8PFG - chains J and B of the 9 polymer chains in the assembly; structure by electron microscopy, 3.10 A resolution.

Chain J:
Molecule: DNA-directed RNA polymerase subunit beta'
From: Escherichia coli
Notes: EC 2.7.7.6
UniProtKB: P0A8T7 (RPOC_ECOLI); numbering as in UniProt (aligned over 2-1407)
Chain sequence (1416 residues; row label = number of the first residue in the row):
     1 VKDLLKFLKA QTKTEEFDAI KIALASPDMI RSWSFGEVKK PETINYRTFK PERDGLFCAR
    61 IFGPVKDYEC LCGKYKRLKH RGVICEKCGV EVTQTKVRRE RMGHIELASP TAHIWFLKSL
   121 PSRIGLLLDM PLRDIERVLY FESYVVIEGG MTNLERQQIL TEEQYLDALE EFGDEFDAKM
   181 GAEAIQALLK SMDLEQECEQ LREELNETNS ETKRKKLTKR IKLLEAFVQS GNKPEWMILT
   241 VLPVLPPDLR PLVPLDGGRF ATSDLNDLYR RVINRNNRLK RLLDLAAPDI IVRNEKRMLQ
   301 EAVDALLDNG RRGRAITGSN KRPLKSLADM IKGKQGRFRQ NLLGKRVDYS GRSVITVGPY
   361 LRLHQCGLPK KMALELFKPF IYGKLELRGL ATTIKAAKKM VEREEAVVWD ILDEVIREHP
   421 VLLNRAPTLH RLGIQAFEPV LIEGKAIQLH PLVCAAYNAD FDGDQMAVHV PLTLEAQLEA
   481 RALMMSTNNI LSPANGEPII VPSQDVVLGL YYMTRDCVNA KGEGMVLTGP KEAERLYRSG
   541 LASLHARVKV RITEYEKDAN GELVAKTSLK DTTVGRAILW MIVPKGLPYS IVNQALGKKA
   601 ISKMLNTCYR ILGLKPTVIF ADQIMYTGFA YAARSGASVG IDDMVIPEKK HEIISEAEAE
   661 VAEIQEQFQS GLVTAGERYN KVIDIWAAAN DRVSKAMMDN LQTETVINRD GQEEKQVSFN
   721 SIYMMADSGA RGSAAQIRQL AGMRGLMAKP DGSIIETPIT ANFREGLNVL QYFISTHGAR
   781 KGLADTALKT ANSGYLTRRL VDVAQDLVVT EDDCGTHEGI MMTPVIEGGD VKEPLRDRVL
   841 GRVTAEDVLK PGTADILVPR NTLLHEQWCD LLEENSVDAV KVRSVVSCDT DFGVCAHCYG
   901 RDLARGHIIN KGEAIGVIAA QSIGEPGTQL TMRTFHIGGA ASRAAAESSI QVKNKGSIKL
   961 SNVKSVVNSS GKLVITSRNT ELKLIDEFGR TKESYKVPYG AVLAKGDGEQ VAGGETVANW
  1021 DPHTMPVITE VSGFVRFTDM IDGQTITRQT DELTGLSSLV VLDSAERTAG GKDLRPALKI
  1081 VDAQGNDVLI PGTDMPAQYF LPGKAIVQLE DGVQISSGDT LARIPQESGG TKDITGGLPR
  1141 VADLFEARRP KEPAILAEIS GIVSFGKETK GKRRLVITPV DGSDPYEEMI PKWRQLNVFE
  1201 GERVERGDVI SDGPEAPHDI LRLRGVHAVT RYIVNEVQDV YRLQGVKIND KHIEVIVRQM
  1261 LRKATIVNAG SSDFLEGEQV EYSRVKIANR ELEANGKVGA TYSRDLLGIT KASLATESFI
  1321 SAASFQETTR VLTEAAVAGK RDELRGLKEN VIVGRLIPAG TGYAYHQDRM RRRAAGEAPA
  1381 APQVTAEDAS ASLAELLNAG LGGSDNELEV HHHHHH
Unresolved in the structure: 1-15, 68-92, 936-946, 1127-1133, 1376-1416
Sequence notes: expression tag (1, 1408-1416)
Bound ions: Mg2+: Asp460, Asp462, Asp464 (shared with 2 residues of chain R); Zn2+: Cys814, Cys888, Cys895, Cys898
UniProt features mapped onto this chain:
  - binding site (Zn(2+)): Cys70, Cys72, Cys85, Cys88, Cys814, Cys888, Cys895, Cys898
  - binding site (Mg(2+)): Asp460, Asp462, Asp464
  - modified residue: Lys983 (N6-acetyllysine)
  - mutagenesis: Gln504 (Q504P: Resistant to antibiotics salinamide A and B), Asn690 (N690D: Resistant to antibiotics salinamide A and B), Met697 (M697V: Resistant to antibiotics salinamide A and B), Ala735 (A735T: Resistant to antibiotics salinamide A and B), Arg738 (R738C/H/P/S: Resistant to antibiotics salinamide A and B), Ala748 (A748E: Resistant to antibiotics salinamide A and B), Pro758 (P758S/T: Resistant to antibiotics salinamide A and B), Phe763 (F763C: Resistant to antibiotics salinamide A and B), Ser775 (S775A: Resistant to antibiotics salinamide A and B), Ala779 (A779T/V: Resistant to antibiotics salinamide A and B), Arg780 (R780C: Resistant to antibiotics salinamide A and B), Gly782 (G782A/C: Resistant to antibiotics salinamide A and B), 1 further mutagenesis entry in UniProt

Chain B:
Molecule: template DNA
Sequence (40 nucleotides; numbered 1 to 40; the number before each row is that of its first residue):
     1 GGAAGATCGA AAAAAGCACA CGCTGACCCG CGTGGTGGTG

Chain J / chain B interface:
Residue-residue contacts - 30 pairs, chain J then chain B:
  Ser210(J) - DG5(B)  phosphate contact
  Ser210(J) - DA6(B)  hydrogen bond to the phosphate
  Glu211(J) - DA6(B)  hydrogen bond to the phosphate
  Thr212(J) - DA6(B)  phosphate contact
  Lys213(J) - DG5(B)  salt bridge to the phosphate
  Leu255(J) - DC28(B)  base contact
  Phe260(J) - DC28(B)  sugar contact
  Ala261(J) - DC28(B)  base contact
  Thr262(J) - DC28(B)  hydrogen bond to the base
  Arg270(J) - DC29(B)  base contact
  Arg311(J) - DA14(B)  phosphate contact
  Arg311(J) - DA15(B)  salt bridge to the phosphate
  Ser319(J) - DC28(B)  sugar contact
  Ser319(J) - DC29(B)  hydrogen bond to the sugar
  Asn320(J) - DC28(B)  sugar contact
  Lys334(J) - DA18(B)  salt bridge to the phosphate
  Lys334(J) - DC19(B)  salt bridge to the phosphate
  Arg339(J) - DC17(B)  salt bridge to the phosphate
  Arg339(J) - DC19(B)  salt bridge to the phosphate
  Arg346(J) - DC21(B)  salt bridge to the phosphate
  Ala426(J) - DA20(B)  sugar contact
  Thr790(J) - DA18(B)  hydrogen bond to the base
  Ala791(J) - DA18(B)  base contact
  Gly794(J) - DA18(B)  sugar contact
  Tyr795(J) - DG16(B)  sugar contact
  Tyr795(J) - DC17(B)  sugar contact
  Lys1172(J) - DC8(B)  phosphate contact
  Gln1326(J) - DG16(B)  phosphate contact
  Glu1327(J) - DA15(B)  phosphate contact
  Glu1327(J) - DG16(B)  hydrogen bond to the phosphate
Other interface residues (no listed pair), chain J (29 interface residues in all): Asn209, Arg259, Arg352, Pro427, Arg798, Arg1330
Other interface residues (no listed pair), chain B (14 interface residues in all): DG9

Summary:
Chain J and chain B form an interface of 29 and 14 residues respectively, with 6 hydrogen bonds and 7 salt
bridges. Among the polar pairs are Thr262(J)-DC28(B), Thr790(J)-DA18(B) and Ser319(J)-DC29(B).
Chain J is DNA-directed RNA polymerase subunit beta' (Escherichia coli) and chain B is template DNA; the
structure, autoinhibited RfaH bound to E. coli transcription complex paused at ops site (encounter complex),
not fully ..., was determined by electron microscopy together with 8PEN, 8PFJ, 8PH9, 8PHK, 8PIB, 8PID, 8PIL
and 8PIM from the same study.
